Entry 1Y7G (X-ray diffraction, 2.10 A resolution); this record covers chains A and B of the 4 polymer chains in the assembly.

== Chain A ==
Protein: Hemoglobin alpha chain
From: Homo sapiens
UniProt: P69905 (HBA_HUMAN); residue numbers follow UniProt; this construct covers 1-141
Sequence (141 residues; each row starts with the number of its first residue):
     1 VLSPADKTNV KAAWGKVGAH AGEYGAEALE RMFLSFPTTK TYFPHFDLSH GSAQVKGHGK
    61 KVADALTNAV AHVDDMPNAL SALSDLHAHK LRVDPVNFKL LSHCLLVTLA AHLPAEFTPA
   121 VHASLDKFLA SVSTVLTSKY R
Swiss-Prot annotation at these positions:
  - site: Lys-61 (Not glycated)
  - natural variant: Asp-6 (A6D: In J-Toronto; this construct carries the variant), Ala-13 (A13D: In J-Paris 1/J-Aljezur), Glu-27 (A27E: In Shenyang; this construct carries the variant), Lys-61 (K61N: In Zambia; deletion: In Clinic), Asp-64 (A64D: In Pontoise; this construct carries the variant), Asp-75 (D75A: In Lille; D75G: In Chapel Hill; D75N: In G-Pest), Ala-111 (A111D: In Petah Tikva)

== Chain B ==
Protein: Hemoglobin beta chain
From: Homo sapiens
UniProt: P68871 (HBB_HUMAN); residue numbers follow UniProt; this construct covers 1-146
Sequence (146 residues; each row starts with the number of its first residue):
     1 MHLTPEEKSA VTALWGKVNV DEVGGEALGR LLVVYPWTQR FFESFGDLST PDAVMGNPKV
    61 KAHGKKVLGA FSDGLAHLDN LKGTFATLSE LHCDKLHVDP EAFRLLGNVL VCVLAHHFGK
   121 EFTPPVQAAY QKVVAGVANA LAHKYH
Construct notes: engineered mutation Met-1 (Val in P68871), Ala-102 (Asn in P68871)
Swiss-Prot annotation at these positions:
  - natural variant: Leu-3 (H3L: In Graz; this construct carries the variant), Glu-7 (E7A: In G-Makassar; E7K: In Hb C; E7Q: In Machida; E7V: In SKCA), Lys-8 (E8K: In G-Siriraj; this construct carries the variant), Val-11 (A11V: In Iraq-Halabja; this construct carries the variant), Gly-16 (W16G: In Randwick; this construct carries the variant), Val-23 (E23V: In D-Granada; this construct carries the variant), Gly-24 (V24G: In Miyashiro; this construct carries the variant), Gly-25 (G25D: In Moscva; G25R: In Riverdale-Bronx; G25V: In Savannah), Leu-32 (L32P: In Yokohama), Val-33 (L33V: In Muscat; this construct carries the variant), Arg-40 (Q40R: In Tianshui; this construct carries the variant), Phe-42 (F42Y: In Mequon; deletion: In Bruxelles), 11 further natural variant entries in UniProt

== Interface between chain A and chain B ==
Pairs across the interface (35):
  Glu-30(A) with Pro-124(B)
  Arg-31(A) with Phe-122(B), hydrogen bond (side chain-backbone); Thr-123(B); Pro-124(B); Gln-127(B), hydrogen bond
  Leu-34(A) with Pro-124(B), hydrophobic; Pro-125(B); Ala-128(B)
  Ser-35(A) with Gln-127(B); Ala-128(B), hydrogen bond (side chain-backbone); Gln-131(B)
  His-103(A) with Asn-108(B); Gln-127(B); Gln-131(B), hydrogen bond
  Cys-104(A) with Gln-127(B)
  Val-107(A) with Val-111(B), hydrophobic; Ala-115(B); Gln-127(B)
  Ala-110(A) with Cys-112(B); Ala-115(B); His-116(B)
  Ala-111(A) with Ala-115(B); Gly-119(B)
  Pro-114(A) with His-116(B), hydrogen bond (backbone-side chain)
  Phe-117(A) with Arg-30(B), hydrogen bond (backbone-side chain); His-116(B)
  Thr-118(A) with Arg-30(B), hydrogen bond (backbone-side chain)
  Pro-119(A) with Arg-30(B); Val-33(B); Met-55(B), hydrophobic
  His-122(A) with Arg-30(B), hydrogen bond; Val-34(B)
  Ala-123(A) with Val-34(B), hydrophobic
  Asp-126(A) with Val-34(B); Tyr-35(B)
Also at the interface, not in a pair above, chain A (21 interface residues in all): Phe-36, Lys-99, Leu-106, Leu-113, Ala-120
Also at the interface, not in a pair above, chain B (20 interface residues in all): Pro-51, Lys-120

== In short ==
21 residues of chain A face 20 of chain B across their interface, with 8 hydrogen bonds. Polar contacts
include Arg-31(A)/Phe-122(B), Arg-31(A)/Gln-127(B) and Ser-35(A)/Ala-128(B).
Here chain A is Hemoglobin alpha chain and chain B is Hemoglobin beta chain, both from Homo sapiens. Entry
1Y7G (T-To-T(high) quaternary transitions in human hemoglobin: betaN102A deoxy low-salt (1 test set)) was
determined by X-ray diffraction, deposited together with 1XXT, 1XY0, 1XZ5, 1XZ7, 1XZU, 1XZV and 45 further
entries.
